Entry 5UHB (X-ray diffraction, 4.29 A resolution (low resolution: residue-level contacts below are approximate; hydrogen-bond / salt-bridge calls are withheld)); this record covers chains F and H of the 8 polymer chains in the assembly.

== Chain F ==
Molecule: RNA polymerase sigma factor SigA
From: Mycobacterium tuberculosis (strain ATCC 25618 / H37Rv)
Reference sequence: P9WGI1 (SIGA_MYCTU); numbering as in UniProt (aligned over 1-528)
Amino-acid sequence (528 residues; row label = number of the first residue in the row):
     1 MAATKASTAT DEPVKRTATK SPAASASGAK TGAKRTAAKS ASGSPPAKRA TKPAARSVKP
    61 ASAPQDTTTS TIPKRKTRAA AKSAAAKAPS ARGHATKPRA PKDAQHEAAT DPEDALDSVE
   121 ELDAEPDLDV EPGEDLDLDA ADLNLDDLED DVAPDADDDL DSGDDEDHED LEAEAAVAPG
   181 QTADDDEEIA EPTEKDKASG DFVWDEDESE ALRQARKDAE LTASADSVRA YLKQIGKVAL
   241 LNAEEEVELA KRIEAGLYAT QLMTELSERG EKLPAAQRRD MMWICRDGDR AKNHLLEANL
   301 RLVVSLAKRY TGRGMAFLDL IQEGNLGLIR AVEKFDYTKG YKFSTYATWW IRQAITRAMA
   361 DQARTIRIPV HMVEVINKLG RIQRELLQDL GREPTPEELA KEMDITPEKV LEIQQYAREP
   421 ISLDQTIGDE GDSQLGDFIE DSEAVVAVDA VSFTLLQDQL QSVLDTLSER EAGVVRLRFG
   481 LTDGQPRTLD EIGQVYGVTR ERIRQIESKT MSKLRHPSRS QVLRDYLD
Not modelled in the structure: 1-206, 428-429

== Chain H ==
Molecule: 23-nt DNA strand
Sequence (23 nucleotides; row label = number of the first residue in the row):
     1 TATAATGGGA GCTGTCACGG ATG

== How chain F and chain H interact ==
Residue-residue contacts (38):
  Asp-226(F) with DG8(H)
  Val-228(F) with DG8(H)
  Arg-229(F) with DG8(H); DG9(H)
  Leu-232(F) with DG7(H); DG8(H)
  Gly-236(F) with DG7(H)
  Glu-246(F) with DT6(H)
  Ala-298(F) with DT6(H)
  Asn-299(F) with DT6(H)
  Arg-301(F) with DT6(H); DG7(H)
  Leu-302(F) with DT6(H)
  Ser-305(F) with DT6(H)
  Lys-308(F) with DG8(H); DG9(H)
  Phe-317(F) with DG8(H)
  Lys-334(F) with DA2(H)
  Asp-336(F) with DA2(H)
  Lys-339(F) with DA2(H)
  Tyr-341(F) with DA2(H); DA4(H)
  Lys-342(F) with DA4(H); DA5(H); DT6(H)
  Ser-344(F) with DA4(H); DA5(H); DT6(H)
  Thr-345(F) with DA4(H); DA5(H)
  Tyr-346(F) with DA2(H)
  Thr-348(F) with DA5(H)
  Trp-349(F) with DT1(H); DA2(H); DT3(H); DA5(H)
  Trp-350(F) with DT1(H)
  Gln-353(F) with DT1(H)
Other interface residues (no listed pair), chain F (30 interface residues in all): Lys-233, Leu-240, Phe-335, Gly-340, Arg-352

== In short ==
30 residues of chain F face 9 of chain H across their interface.
Here chain F is RNA polymerase sigma factor SigA (Mycobacterium tuberculosis (strain ATCC 25618 / H37Rv)) and
chain H is a 23-nt DNA strand. Entry 5UHB (Crystal structure of Mycobacterium tuberculosis transcription
initiation complex in complex with Rifampin) was determined by X-ray diffraction (same publication as 5UH5,
5UH6, 5UH8, 5UH9, 5UHA, 5UHC and 4 further entries).
